Entry 5O4M (X-ray diffraction, 2.10 A resolution); this record covers chains A and B of the 4 polymer chains in the assembly.

# Chain A (and B)
Protein: HcgC
Organism: Methanococcus maripaludis S2
Notes: chain B of this document is another copy of the same molecule, construct and numbering; everything in this record applies to it too
Reference sequence: Q6LX54 (Q6LX54_METMP); residues 1-260 here = UniProt positions 1-260
Amino-acid sequence (274 residues; numbered 1 to 274; the number before each row is that of its first residue):
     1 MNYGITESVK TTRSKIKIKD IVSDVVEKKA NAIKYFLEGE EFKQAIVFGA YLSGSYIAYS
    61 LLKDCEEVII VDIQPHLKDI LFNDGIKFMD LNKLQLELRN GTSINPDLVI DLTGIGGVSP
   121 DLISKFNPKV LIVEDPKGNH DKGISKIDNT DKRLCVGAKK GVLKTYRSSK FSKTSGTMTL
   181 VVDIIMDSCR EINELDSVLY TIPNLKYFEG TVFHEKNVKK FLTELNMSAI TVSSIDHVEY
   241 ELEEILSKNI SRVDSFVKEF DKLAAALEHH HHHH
Disordered / not traced: 1, 265-274 (chain B: 264-274)
Construct notes: expression tag (261-274)
Ligand contacts:
  - 6-carboxy methyl-4-hydroxy-2-pyridinol (9KH), molecule 1: Ile5, Val9, Leu199, Tyr200
  - 6-carboxy methyl-4-hydroxy-2-pyridinol (9KH), molecule 2: Tyr51, Thr113, Gly114, Ile115, Pro136, Thr174, Gly176, Thr177, Met178, Thr179
  - S-adenosylhomocysteine (SAH): Lys29, Phe48, Gly49, Ala50, Tyr51, Leu52, Ser53, Val71, Asp72, Ile73, Gln74, Leu77, Leu91, Leu112, Thr113, Gly116, Gly117, Val118, Glu134, Ser175, Gly176, Thr177, Phe213
Reported in the primary citation:
  - mutagenesis - T179V: abolished catalytic activity
  - mutagenesis - T6V, Y51F: decreased catalytic activity
  - mutagenesis - S175A, S233A: decreased catalytic activity on 6-carboxy methyl-4-hydroxy-2-pyridinol
  - mutagenesis - E209Q: abolished catalytic activity on 6-carboxy methyl-4-hydroxy-2-pyridinol

# Interface between chain A and chain B
Contacting residue pairs (92):
  Tyr3(A) - His214(B)  hydrogen bond (backbone-side chain)
  Gly4(A) - Tyr207(B)
  Gly4(A) - Glu209(B)
  Gly4(A) - His214(B)
  Ile5(A) - Tyr51(B)  hydrophobic
  Ile5(A) - Glu209(B)
  Ile5(A) - Phe213(B)  hydrophobic
  Thr6(A) - Ile115(B)
  Thr6(A) - Gly116(B)
  Ser8(A) - Gly116(B)
  Ser8(A) - Ile147(B)
  Val9(A) - Ile115(B)  hydrophobic
  Thr11(A) - Tyr207(B)  hydrogen bond
  Tyr51(A) - Ile5(B)  hydrophobic
  Ile115(A) - Thr6(B)
  Ile115(A) - Val9(B)  hydrophobic
  Ile115(A) - Leu199(B)  hydrophobic
  Ile115(A) - Ile235(B)  hydrophobic
  Gly116(A) - Thr6(B)
  Gly116(A) - Ser8(B)
  Asp141(A) - Leu195(B)
  Asp141(A) - Asp196(B)
  Asp141(A) - Ser197(B)  hydrogen bond (side chain-backbone)
  Lys142(A) - Asp196(B)
  Gly143(A) - Asp196(B)  hydrogen bond (backbone-side chain)
  Ile144(A) - Val198(B)
  Ile147(A) - Ser8(B)
  Ile147(A) - Ile235(B)  hydrophobic
  Lys173(A) - Asn193(B)  hydrogen bond (side chain-backbone)
  Lys173(A) - Leu195(B)  hydrogen bond (side chain-backbone)
  Lys173(A) - Val198(B)  hydrogen bond (side chain-backbone)
  Lys173(A) - Leu199(B)
  Thr174(A) - Leu199(B)
  Met178(A) - Tyr200(B)
  Thr179(A) - Leu199(B)
  Thr179(A) - Tyr200(B)
  Val182(A) - Thr201(B)
  Val182(A) - Ile202(B)  hydrophobic
  Met186(A) - Met186(B)  hydrophobic
  Met186(A) - Cys189(B)  hydrophobic
  Met186(A) - Pro203(B)  hydrophobic
  Cys189(A) - Met186(B)  hydrophobic
  Arg190(A) - Met186(B)  hydrogen bond (side chain-backbone)
  Arg190(A) - Arg190(B)
  Asn193(A) - Lys173(B)  hydrogen bond (backbone-side chain)
  Leu195(A) - Asp141(B)
  Leu195(A) - Lys173(B)  hydrogen bond (backbone-side chain)
  Asp196(A) - Asp141(B)
  Asp196(A) - Lys142(B)
  Asp196(A) - Gly143(B)  hydrogen bond (side chain-backbone)
  Ser197(A) - Asp141(B)  hydrogen bond (backbone-side chain)
  Val198(A) - Ile144(B)
  Val198(A) - Lys173(B)  hydrogen bond (backbone-side chain)
  Leu199(A) - Ile115(B)  hydrophobic
  Leu199(A) - Lys173(B)
  Leu199(A) - Thr174(B)
  Leu199(A) - Thr179(B)
  Tyr200(A) - Met178(B)
  Tyr200(A) - Thr179(B)
  Tyr200(A) - Tyr207(B)
  Tyr200(A) - Glu209(B)  hydrogen bond
  Thr201(A) - Val182(B)
  Ile202(A) - Val182(B)  hydrophobic
  Ile202(A) - Lys206(B)
  Ile202(A) - Tyr207(B)
  Pro203(A) - Met186(B)  hydrophobic
  Pro203(A) - Pro203(B)  hydrophobic
  Pro203(A) - Leu205(B)
  Asn204(A) - Leu205(B)
  Asn204(A) - Lys206(B)
  Leu205(A) - Pro203(B)
  Leu205(A) - Asn204(B)
  Leu205(A) - Leu205(B)
  Lys206(A) - Ile202(B)
  Lys206(A) - Asn204(B)
  Tyr207(A) - Gly4(B)
  Tyr207(A) - Thr11(B)  hydrogen bond
  Tyr207(A) - Arg13(B)
  Tyr207(A) - Tyr200(B)
  Tyr207(A) - Ile202(B)
  Tyr207(A) - Thr231(B)
  Glu209(A) - Gly4(B)
  Glu209(A) - Ile5(B)
  Glu209(A) - Tyr200(B)  hydrogen bond
  Phe213(A) - Ile5(B)  hydrophobic
  His214(A) - Asn2(B)  hydrogen bond
  His214(A) - Tyr3(B)  hydrogen bond (side chain-backbone)
  His214(A) - Gly4(B)
  His214(A) - Arg13(B)
  Thr231(A) - Tyr207(B)
  Ile235(A) - Ile115(B)  hydrophobic
  Ile235(A) - Ile147(B)  hydrophobic
Also at the interface, not in a pair above, chain A (45 interface residues in all): Gln74, Asp183, Glu194
Also at the interface, not in a pair above, chain B (47 interface residues in all): Gln74, Asp183, Glu194

# Overview
45 residues of chain A face 47 of chain B across their interface; the contacts include 18 hydrogen bonds.
Polar pairs include Tyr3(A)-His214(B), Thr11(A)-Tyr207(B) and Asp141(A)-Ser197(B). The paper reports that T6V
and Y51F of chain A reduce catalytic activity; S175A and S233A of chain A reduce catalytic activity on
6-carboxy methyl-4-hydroxy-2-pyridinol; 6 substitutions were tested in all.
Chain A and chain B are both HcgC (Methanococcus maripaludis S2); the structure, Fresh crystals of HcgC from
Methanococcus maripaludis cocrystallized with SAH and pyridinol, was determined by X-ray diffraction together
with 5O4H, 5O4J and 5O4N from the same study.
